8I9W - chains C1 and LL of the 52 polymer chains in the assembly; structure by electron microscopy, 3.10 A resolution.

== Chain C1 ==
Molecule: 3341-nt RNA strand
Source organism: Chaetomium thermophilum
Sequence (3341 nucleotides; row label = number of the first residue in the row):
     1 GGUUGACCUC GGAUCAGGUA GGAGGACCCG CUGAACUUAA GCAUAUCAAU AAGCGGAGGA
    61 AAAGAAACCA ACAGGGAUUG CCCUAGUAAC GGCGAGUGAA GCGGCAACAG CUCAAAUUUG
   121 AAAGCUGGCU UCGGCCCGCG UUGUAAUUUG GAGAGGAUGC UUUGGGCGAG GCUCCUUCUG
   181 AGUUCCCUGG AACGGGACGC CACAGAGGGU GAGAGCCCCG UAUAGUUGGA AGCCAAGCCU
   241 GUGUAAAGCU CCUUCGACGA GUCGAGUAGU UUGGGAAUGC UGCUCAAAAU GGGAGGUAAA
   301 UUUCUUCUAA AGCUAAAUAC CGGCCAGAGA CCGAUAGCGC ACAAGUAGAG UGAUCGAAAG
   361 AUGAAAAGCA CUUUGAAAAG AGGGUUAAAU AGCACGUGAA AUUGUUGAAA GGGAAGCGCU
   421 UGUGACCAGA CUUGCGCCCG GCGGAUCAUC CGGUGUUCUC ACCGGUGCAC UCCGCCGGGC
   481 UCAGGCCAGC AUCGGUUCUG GCGGGGGGAU AAAGGCCCAG GGAAUGUGGC UCCUCCGGGA
   541 GUGUUAUAGC CCUGGGUGUA AUACCCUCGC CGGGACCGAG GACCGCGCUC UGCAAGGAUG
   601 CUGGCGUAAU GGUCACCAGC GACCCGUCUU GAAACACGGA CCAAGGAGUC AAGGUUUUGC
   661 GCGAGUGUUU GGGUGUAAAA CCCGCACGCG UAAUGAAAGU GAACGUAGGU GAGAGCUUCG
   721 GCGCAUCAUC GACCGAUCCU GAUGUAUUCG GAUGGAUUUG AGUAGGAGCG UUAAGCCUUG
   781 GACCCGAAAG AUGGUGAACU AUGCUUGGAU AGGGUGAAGC CAGAGGAAAC UCUGGUGGAG
   841 GCUCGCAGCG GUUCUGACGU GCAAAUCGAU CGUCAAAUCU GAGCAUGGGG GCGAAAGACU
   901 AAUCGAACCA UCUAGUAGCU GGUUACCGCC GAAGUUUCCC UCAGGAUAGC AGUGUCGACC
   961 UUCAGUUUUA UGAGGUAAAG CGAAUGAUUA GGGACUCGGG GGCGAUUUUU AGCCUUCAUC
  1021 CAUUCUCAAA CUUUAAAUAU GUAAGAAGCC CUUGUUACUU AACUGAACGU GGGCAUUCGA
  1081 AUGUAUCGAC ACUAGUGGGC CAUUUUUGGU AAGCAGAACU GGCGAUGCGG GAUGAACCGA
  1141 ACGCGGGGUU AAGGUGCCGG AGUGGACGCU CAUCAGACAC CACAAAAGGC GUUAGUACAU
  1201 CUUGACAGCA GGACGGUGGC CAUGGAAGUC GGAAUCCGCU AAGGACUGUG UAACAACUCA
  1261 CCUGCCGAAU GUACUAGCCC UGAAAAUGGA UGGCGCUCAA GCGUCCCACC CAUACCCCGC
  1321 CCUCAGGGUA GAAACGAUGC CCUGAGGAGU AGGCGGCCGU GGAGGUCAGU GACGAAGCCU
  1381 AGGGCGUGAG CCCGGGUCGA ACGGCCUCUA GUGCAGAUCU UGGUGGUAGU AGCAAAUACU
  1441 UCAAUGAGAA CUUGAAGGAC CGAAGUGGGG AAAGGUUCCA UGUGAACAGC GGUUGGACAU
  1501 GGGUUAGUCG AUCCUAAGCC AUAGGGAAGU UCCGUUUCAA AGGGGCACUC GUGCCCCGUG
  1561 UGGCGAAAGG GAAGCCGGUU AAUAUUCCGG CACCUGGAUG UGGGUUUUGC GCGGCAACGC
  1621 AACUGAACGC GGAGACGACG GCGGGGGCCC CGGGCAGAGU UCUCUUUUCU UCUUAACGGU
  1681 CUAUCACCCU GGAAACAGUU UGUCUGGAGA UAGGGUUUAA UGGCCGGAAG AGCCCGACAC
  1741 UUCUGUCGGG UCCGGUGCGC UCUCGACGUC CCUUGAAAAU CCGCGGGAGG GAAUAAUUCU
  1801 CACGCCAGGU CGUACUCAUA ACCGCAGCAG GUCCCCAAGG UGAACAGCCU CUGGUUGAUA
  1861 GAACAAUGUA GAUAAGGGAA GUCGGCAAAA UAGAUCCGUA ACUUCGGGAA AAGGAUUGGC
  1921 UCUAAGGGUU GGGCACGUUG GGCUUUGGGC GGACGCCCUG GGAGCAGAGG GCCUCUAGCC
  1981 GGGCAACCGG CCGGCGGCCC UCAGCACCCG GGGUUGAAGC CCUUAGCAGG CUUCGGCCGU
  2041 CCGGCGUGCG GUUAACAACC AACUUAGAAC UGGUACGGAC AGGGGGAAUC UGACUGUCUA
  2101 AUUAAAACAU AGCAUUGCGA UGGCCAGAAA GUGGUGUUGA CGCAAUGUGA UUUCUGCCCA
  2161 GUGCUCUGAA UGUCAAAGUG AAGAAAUUCA ACCAAGCGCG GGUAAACGGC GGGAGUAACU
  2221 AUGACUCUCU UAAGGUAGCC AAAUGCCUCG UCAUCUAAUU AGUGACGCGC AUGAAUGGAU
  2281 UAACGAGAUU CCCACUGUCC CUAUCUACUA UCUAGCGAAA CCACAGCCAA GGGAACGGGC
  2341 UUGGCAAAAU CAGCGGGGAA AGAAGACCCU GUUGAGCUUG ACUCUAGUUU GACAUUGUGA
  2401 AAAGACAUAG GAGGUGUAGA AUAGGUGGGA GCUUCGGCGC CAGUGAAAUA CCACUACUCC
  2461 UAUUGUUUUU UUACUUAUUC AAUGAAGCGG GGCUGGACUU GCGUCCAACU UCUGGAGUUA
  2521 AGGUCCUUCG CGGGCCGACC CGGGUUGAAG ACAUUGUCAG GUGGGGAGUU UGGCUGGGGC
  2581 GGCACAUCUG UUAAACCAUA ACGCAGGUGU CCUAAGGGGG GCUCAUGGAG AACAGAAAUC
  2641 UCCAGUAGAA CAAAAGGGUA AAAGUCCCCU UGAUUUUGAU UUUCAGUGUG AAUACAAACC
  2701 AUGAAAGUGU GGCCUAUCGA UCCUUUAGUC CCUCGAAAUU UGAGGCUAGA GGUGCCAGAA
  2761 AAGUUACCAC AGGGAUAACU GGCUUGUGGC GGCCAAGCGU UCAUAGCGAC GUCGCUUUUU
  2821 GAUCCUUCGA UGUCGGCUCU UCCUAUCAUA CCGAAGCAGA AUUCGGUAAG CGUUGGAUUG
  2881 UUCACCCACU AAUAGGGAAC GUGAGCUGGG UUUAGACCGU CGUGAGACAG GUUAGUUUUA
  2941 CCCUACUGAU GAACUCGUCG CAAUGGUAAU UCAGCUUAGU ACGAGAGGAA CCGCUGAUUC
  3001 AGAUAAUUGG UUUUUGCGGU UGUCCGACCG GGCAGUGCCG CGAAGCUACC AUCUGCUGGA
  3061 UAAUGGCUGA ACGCCUCUAA GUCAGAAUCC AUGCCAGAAC GCGACGAUAC UACCCGCACG
  3121 UUGUAGACGU AUAAGAAUAG GCUCCGGCCU CGUAUCCUAG CAGGCGAUUC CUCCGCCGGC
  3181 CUCGAAGUGG CCGUCGGUAA UUCGCGUAUU GCAAUUUAGA CACGCGCGGG AUCAAAUCCU
  3241 UUGCAGACGA CUUAGAUGUG CGAAAGGGUC CUGUAAGCAG UAGAGUAGCC UUGUUGUUAC
  3301 GAUCUGCUGA GGGUAAGCCC UCCUUCGCCU AGAUUUCCCA G
Unresolved in the structure: 1-2, 693-706, 803-884, 901-905, 987-1028, 1435-1858, 1887-1894, 1904-2070, 2082, 2093-2283, 2485-2545, 2571-2721, 2753-2756, 2801-2804, 2822-2828, 2833, 2909-2914, 2937-2940, 3338-3341

== Chain LL ==
Molecule: 60S ribosomal protein L13
Source organism: Chaetomium thermophilum
UniProtKB: G0S992 (G0S992_CHATD); numbering as in UniProt (aligned over 1-213)
Amino-acid sequence (213 residues; row label = number of the first residue in the row):
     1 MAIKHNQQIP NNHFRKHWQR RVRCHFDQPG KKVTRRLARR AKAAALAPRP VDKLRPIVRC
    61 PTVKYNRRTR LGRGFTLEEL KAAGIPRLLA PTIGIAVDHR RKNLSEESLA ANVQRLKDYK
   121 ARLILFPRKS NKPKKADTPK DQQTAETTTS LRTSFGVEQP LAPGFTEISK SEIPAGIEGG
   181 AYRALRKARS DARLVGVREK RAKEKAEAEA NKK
Unresolved in the structure: 1-12, 130-213

== Interface between chain C1 and chain LL ==
Pairs across the interface (99; chain C1 residue first):
  U38(C1) with Arg15(LL), hydrogen bond to the base
  U46(C1) with Arg15(LL), hydrogen bond to the sugar
  C47(C1) with Arg15(LL), sugar contact; Lys16(LL), phosphate contact
  A48(C1) with Lys16(LL), phosphate contact; His17(LL), salt bridge to the phosphate
  A49(C1) with Lys16(LL), phosphate contact
  A51(C1) with Arg20(LL), sugar contact
  A65(C1) with Arg73(LL), base contact; Arg100(LL), phosphate contact
  A66(C1) with Arg100(LL), salt bridge to the phosphate
  C72(C1) with Pro61(LL), hydrogen bond to the sugar
  A73(C1) with Arg59(LL), hydrogen bond to the base; Asn66(LL), base contact; Arg67(LL), base contact
  G74(C1) with Arg59(LL), hydrogen bond to the sugar; Cys60(LL), sugar contact; Pro61(LL), base contact; Asn103(LL), phosphate contact; Leu104(LL), phosphate contact; Ser105(LL), hydrogen bond to the phosphate
  G75(C1) with Val58(LL), phosphate contact; Arg59(LL), sugar contact; Arg70(LL), hydrogen bond to the phosphate; Arg101(LL), salt bridge to the phosphate; Lys102(LL), phosphate contact
  G76(C1) with Val58(LL), phosphate contact; Arg70(LL), salt bridge to the phosphate; Gly72(LL), phosphate contact; Arg73(LL), hydrogen bond to the phosphate; Asp98(LL), hydrogen bond to the sugar; Arg100(LL), hydrogen bond to the sugar; Arg101(LL), base contact; Lys102(LL), hydrogen bond to the base
  A77(C1) with Arg73(LL), salt bridge to the phosphate; Arg100(LL), sugar contact
  G86(C1) with His13(LL), hydrogen bond to the base
  G96(C1) with Arg15(LL), salt bridge to the phosphate
  U97(C1) with His13(LL), salt bridge to the phosphate; Arg15(LL), phosphate contact
  G98(C1) with His13(LL), salt bridge to the phosphate; Lys16(LL), salt bridge to the phosphate
  C102(C1) with Pro61(LL), phosphate contact; Thr62(LL), hydrogen bond to the sugar; Tyr65(LL), sugar contact
  G103(C1) with Cys60(LL), phosphate contact; Pro61(LL), phosphate contact; Tyr65(LL), sugar contact; Arg68(LL), hydrogen bond to the phosphate; Arg70(LL), salt bridge to the phosphate
  G104(C1) with Arg70(LL), phosphate contact
  A106(C1) with Arg35(LL), sugar contact; Arg39(LL), hydrogen bond to the phosphate
  A107(C1) with Arg39(LL), salt bridge to the phosphate
  C108(C1) with Lys42(LL), salt bridge to the phosphate; Arg55(LL), hydrogen bond to the base; Arg73(LL), base contact
  A109(C1) with Lys53(LL), salt bridge to the phosphate; Arg73(LL), phosphate contact
  G110(C1) with Arg73(LL), salt bridge to the phosphate
  G151(C1) with His99(LL), hydrogen bond to the sugar; Arg100(LL), base contact; Lys102(LL), hydrogen bond to the base
  A152(C1) with Leu77(LL), phosphate contact; Arg87(LL), salt bridge to the phosphate
  U162(C1) with Arg128(LL), hydrogen bond to the phosphate
  U163(C1) with Arg128(LL), salt bridge to the phosphate
  U250(C1) with Lys81(LL), salt bridge to the phosphate
  C307(C1) with Lys102(LL), salt bridge to the phosphate
  U318(C1) with Lys31(LL), salt bridge to the phosphate
  A319(C1) with Arg23(LL), salt bridge to the phosphate; Lys31(LL), salt bridge to the phosphate
  A651(C1) with Phe14(LL), base contact
  U669(C1) with Gln28(LL), hydrogen bond to the sugar
  U670(C1) with Gln28(LL), phosphate contact
  G671(C1) with Gln28(LL), hydrogen bond to the phosphate; Arg35(LL), salt bridge to the phosphate
  G672(C1) with Lys32(LL), phosphate contact; Arg35(LL), salt bridge to the phosphate; Arg39(LL), salt bridge to the phosphate
  G673(C1) with Lys32(LL), hydrogen bond to the base; Arg36(LL), salt bridge to the phosphate; Arg39(LL), salt bridge to the phosphate
  U674(C1) with Arg36(LL), salt bridge to the phosphate
  A677(C1) with Val33(LL), base contact
  A678(C1) with Phe26(LL), base contact; Pro29(LL), phosphate contact
  A679(C1) with Pro29(LL), phosphate contact
  A686(C1) with Arg68(LL), salt bridge to the phosphate
  C687(C1) with Tyr65(LL), hydrogen bond to the phosphate
  U779(C1) with His13(LL), sugar contact; Phe14(LL), hydrogen bond to the sugar
  G780(C1) with Phe14(LL), sugar contact; Trp18(LL), hydrogen bond to the sugar; Gln19(LL), hydrogen bond to the sugar
  G781(C1) with Gln19(LL), base contact
  A782(C1) with Gln19(LL), base contact
  U913(C1) with His17(LL), salt bridge to the phosphate; Arg20(LL), salt bridge to the phosphate
Interface residues without a listed pair, chain C1 (59 interface residues in all): U50, A95, G164, G248, U306, A652, G675, C685
Interface residues without a listed pair, chain LL (52 interface residues in all): Arg21, Asp52, Val63, Lys64, Leu71, Leu88, Val97

== Summary ==
59 residues of chain C1 face 52 of chain LL across their interface; the contacts include 26 hydrogen bonds and
30 salt bridges. Polar pairs include U38(C1)-Arg15(LL), A73(C1)-Arg59(LL) and G76(C1)-Lys102(LL).
Here chain C1 is a 3341-nt RNA strand and chain LL is 60S ribosomal protein L13, both from Chaetomium
thermophilum. Entry 8I9W (Cryo-EM structure of a Chaetomium thermophilum pre-60S ribosomal subunit - Dbp10-3)
was determined by electron microscopy together with 8I9P, 8I9T, 8I9V, 8I9X, 8I9Y, 8I9Z and 8IA0 from the same
study.
